PDB entry 6RE5 | electron microscopy, 3.20 A resolution | chains 4 and 7 of the 31 polymer chains in the assembly

== Chain 4 ==
Molecule: Mitochondrial ATP synthase associated protein ASA4
Source organism: Polytomella sp. Pringsheim 198.80
Reference sequence: D7NIZ2 (D7NIZ2_9CHLO); numbering as in UniProt (aligned over 1-294)
Sequence (294 residues; numbered 1 to 294; the number before each row is that of its first residue):
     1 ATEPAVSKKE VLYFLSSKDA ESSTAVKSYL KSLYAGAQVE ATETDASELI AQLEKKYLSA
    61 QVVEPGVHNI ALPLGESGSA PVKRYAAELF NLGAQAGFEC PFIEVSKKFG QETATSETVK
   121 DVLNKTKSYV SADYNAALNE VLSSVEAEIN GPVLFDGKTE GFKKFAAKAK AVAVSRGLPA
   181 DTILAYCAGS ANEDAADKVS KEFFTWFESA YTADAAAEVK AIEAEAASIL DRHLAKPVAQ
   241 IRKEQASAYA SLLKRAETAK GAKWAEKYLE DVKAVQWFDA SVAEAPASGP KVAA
Unresolved in the structure: 1-4

== Chain 7 ==
Molecule: Mitochondrial ATP synthase associated protein ASA7
Source organism: Polytomella sp. Pringsheim 198.80
Reference sequence: D8V7I2 (D8V7I2_9CHLO); residue numbers follow UniProt; this construct covers 1-190
Sequence (190 residues; row label = number of the first residue in the row):
     1 MSSVRAGVEA GRRDLTTFTF SGLQDAPVAA LSGSIKLNVA AKAGKAEVTV AAGAAKAATQ
    61 VSAAALRKLS GSKISLAEVA RISVLHSSIQ NYLLSLSNER YQLLSQWPDF TTMYGKDFYY
   121 RAHPEDLKKF YDAADEYYKL YETVTEFDSL SALASQVVPN YAARRRSTVH PAIGSTVADG
   181 AFTNFLLSKQ
Unresolved in the structure: 1-14

== How chain 4 and chain 7 interact ==
Pairs across the interface (134; chain 4 residue first):
  Val63(4) - Arg165(7)
  Val63(4) - Pro171(7)  hydrophobic
  Glu64(4) - Ala162(7)
  Glu64(4) - Arg166(7)  salt bridge
  Val67(4) - Tyr161(7)  hydrophobic
  Val67(4) - Arg165(7)
  His68(4) - Ser83(7)
  His68(4) - Val84(7)  hydrogen bond (backbone-backbone)
  His68(4) - Leu85(7)  hydrogen bond (backbone-backbone)
  His68(4) - Val158(7)
  His68(4) - Ala162(7)
  Ile70(4) - Leu85(7)
  Ala71(4) - Val84(7)  hydrophobic
  Leu72(4) - Leu85(7)  hydrophobic
  Leu72(4) - Ser88(7)  hydrogen bond (backbone-side chain)
  Leu72(4) - Tyr161(7)
  Leu74(4) - Ile89(7)  hydrophobic
  Leu74(4) - Tyr92(7)  hydrophobic
  Gly75(4) - Tyr92(7)
  Tyr85(4) - Tyr161(7)  hydrogen bond
  Tyr85(4) - Arg165(7)
  Leu89(4) - Arg165(7)
  Leu89(4) - Ala172(7)  hydrophobic
  Phe90(4) - Ala172(7)  hydrophobic
  Gly93(4) - His170(7)
  Phe98(4) - Thr168(7)
  Phe98(4) - Val169(7)
  Phe98(4) - His170(7)
  Phe98(4) - Pro171(7)
  Glu99(4) - His170(7)  hydrogen bond (backbone-side chain)
  Pro101(4) - His170(7)
  Pro101(4) - Ile173(7)
  Phe102(4) - Gly180(7)
  Phe102(4) - Ala181(7)
  Phe102(4) - Asn184(7)
  Glu104(4) - Val169(7)
  Val105(4) - Val169(7)  hydrophobic
  Val105(4) - Ala178(7)  hydrophobic
  Val105(4) - Ala181(7)  hydrophobic
  Ser106(4) - Ala181(7)
  Lys108(4) - Thr168(7)
  Phe109(4) - Ala178(7)
  Phe109(4) - Ala181(7)
  Phe109(4) - Phe182(7)
  Phe109(4) - Phe185(7)
  Thr113(4) - Phe185(7)
  Val122(4) - Phe185(7)  hydrophobic
  Val122(4) - Leu186(7)  hydrophobic
  Leu123(4) - Phe182(7)  hydrophobic
  Thr126(4) - Phe182(7)
  Tyr129(4) - Val169(7)  hydrophobic
  Tyr129(4) - Ala178(7)
  Val130(4) - Asp179(7)
  Val130(4) - Phe182(7)  hydrophobic
  Ser131(4) - Ser175(7)
  Ser131(4) - Asp179(7)  hydrogen bond
  Tyr134(4) - Asp179(7)
  Tyr134(4) - Thr183(7)
  Leu138(4) - Phe182(7)  hydrophobic
  Leu138(4) - Leu186(7)  hydrophobic
  Phe155(4) - Phe185(7)  hydrophobic
  Phe155(4) - Leu186(7)  hydrophobic
  Phe155(4) - Gln190(7)  hydrogen bond (backbone-side chain)
  Asp156(4) - Lys189(7)
  Asp156(4) - Gln190(7)
  Gly157(4) - Lys189(7)
  Gly157(4) - Gln190(7)
  Lys158(4) - Lys189(7)
  Phe162(4) - Leu186(7)
  Phe162(4) - Ser188(7)
  Phe165(4) - Leu186(7)  hydrophobic
  Ala166(4) - Leu187(7)  hydrophobic
  Lys170(4) - Leu187(7)
  Ala173(4) - Thr183(7)
  Arg176(4) - Asp179(7)  salt bridge
  Leu178(4) - Asp179(7)
  Leu178(4) - Thr183(7)
  Ala180(4) - Leu187(7)  hydrophobic
  Ile183(4) - Gly180(7)
  Ile183(4) - Thr183(7)
  Ile183(4) - Asn184(7)  hydrogen bond (backbone-side chain)
  Leu184(4) - Asn184(7)
  Leu184(4) - Leu187(7)  hydrophobic
  Leu184(4) - Ser188(7)
  Cys187(4) - Asn184(7)
  Trp206(4) - Thr176(7)
  Trp206(4) - Gly180(7)
  Phe207(4) - Val177(7)  hydrophobic
  Ala210(4) - Thr176(7)  hydrogen bond (backbone-side chain)
  Ala210(4) - Val177(7)  hydrophobic
  Asp214(4) - Gly174(7)
  Asp214(4) - Ser175(7)  hydrogen bond (side chain-backbone)
  Asp214(4) - Thr176(7)  hydrogen bond
  Asp214(4) - Val177(7)  hydrogen bond (side chain-backbone)
  Glu218(4) - Tyr161(7)
  Glu218(4) - Arg164(7)  salt bridge
  Glu218(4) - Arg165(7)  salt bridge
  Ile222(4) - Val157(7)  hydrophobic
  Ile222(4) - Tyr161(7)  hydrophobic
  Glu223(4) - Tyr92(7)
  Glu225(4) - Gln156(7)
  Glu225(4) - Val157(7)
  Ala226(4) - Leu93(7)
  Ala227(4) - Leu96(7)  hydrophobic
  Ile229(4) - Leu153(7)  hydrophobic
  Leu230(4) - Leu93(7)  hydrophobic
  Leu230(4) - Leu96(7)  hydrophobic
  Leu230(4) - Ser97(7)
  Leu230(4) - Leu150(7)  hydrophobic
  Leu230(4) - Leu153(7)  hydrophobic
  Asp231(4) - Arg100(7)  salt bridge
  His233(4) - Thr143(7)
  His233(4) - Ser149(7)  hydrogen bond
  His233(4) - Leu153(7)
  Leu234(4) - Arg100(7)
  Leu234(4) - Thr143(7)
  Leu234(4) - Val144(7)  hydrophobic
  Ala235(4) - Lys139(7)  hydrogen bond (backbone-side chain)
  Lys236(4) - Thr143(7)  hydrogen bond (backbone-side chain)
  Pro237(4) - Thr143(7)
  Val238(4) - Glu142(7)
  Val238(4) - Thr143(7)
  Val238(4) - Glu146(7)
  Ile241(4) - Thr143(7)
  Ile241(4) - Ser149(7)
  Arg242(4) - Glu146(7)  salt bridge
  Gln245(4) - Ser149(7)  hydrogen bond (side chain-backbone)
  Gln245(4) - Ala152(7)
  Val275(4) - Arg81(7)
  Val275(4) - Ile82(7)  hydrophobic
  Phe278(4) - Arg81(7)
  Asp279(4) - Arg81(7)  salt bridge
  Pro290(4) - Val79(7)  hydrophobic
  Val292(4) - Val79(7)  hydrophobic
Other interface residues (no listed pair), chain 4 (80 interface residues in all): Lys56, Ala60, Asn69, Ala86, Gly110, Ala169, Tyr211
Other interface residues (no listed pair), chain 7 (57 interface residues in all): Ala80, Asp148, Asn160, Ser167

== In short ==
80 residues of chain 4 face 57 of chain 7 across their interface; the contacts include 16 hydrogen bonds and 7
salt bridges. Polar pairs include Glu64(4)-Arg166(7), Arg176(4)-Asp179(7) and Glu218(4)-Arg164(7).
Here chain 4 is Mitochondrial ATP synthase associated protein ASA4 and chain 7 is Mitochondrial ATP synthase
associated protein ASA7, both from Polytomella sp. Pringsheim 198.80. Entry 6RE5 (Cryo-EM structure of
Polytomella F-ATP synthase, Rotary substate 2C, composite map) was determined by electron microscopy together
with 6RD4, 6RD5, 6RD6, 6RD7, 6RD8, 6RD9 and 46 further entries from the same study.
